Entry 3DVX (X-ray diffraction, 2.80 A resolution); this record covers chain A.

# Chain A
Molecule: Thiol:disulfide interchange protein DsbA
Source organism: Neisseria meningitidis MC58
Notes: fragment: Mature form:
UniProtKB: Q9K0Z4 (Q9K0Z4_NEIMB); aligned to UniProt positions 20-210 over residues 1-191 (the alignment contains insertions or deletions, so no single offset holds)
Sequence (196 residues; each row starts with the number of its first residue; numbering starts at 0):
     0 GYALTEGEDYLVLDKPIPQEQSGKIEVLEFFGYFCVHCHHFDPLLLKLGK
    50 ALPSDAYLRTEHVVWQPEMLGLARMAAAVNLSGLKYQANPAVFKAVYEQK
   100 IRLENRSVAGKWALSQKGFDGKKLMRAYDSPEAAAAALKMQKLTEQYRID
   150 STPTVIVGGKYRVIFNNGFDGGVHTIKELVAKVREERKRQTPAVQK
Not modelled in the structure: 191-195
Differences from the reference sequence: expression tag (0)
Modified positions: Mse68, Mse74, Mse124, Mse139 (selenomethionine; parent Met)

# In short
Chain A is Thiol:disulfide interchange protein DsbA (Neisseria meningitidis MC58); the structure, Crystal
structure of reduced DsbA3 from Neisseria meningitidis, was determined by X-ray diffraction, deposited
together with 3HZ8 and 3DVW.
